2O6Q - chain A; structure by X-ray diffraction, 2.50 A resolution.

# Chain A
Molecule: Variable lymphocyte receptor A
Organism: Eptatretus burgeri
Notes: fragment: Leucine-rich repeat (LRR), residues 23-292
Reference sequence: Q32R26 (Q32R26_EPTBU); residues 23-292 here = UniProt positions 23-292
Amino-acid sequence (270 residues; numbered 23 to 292; the number before each row is that of its first residue):
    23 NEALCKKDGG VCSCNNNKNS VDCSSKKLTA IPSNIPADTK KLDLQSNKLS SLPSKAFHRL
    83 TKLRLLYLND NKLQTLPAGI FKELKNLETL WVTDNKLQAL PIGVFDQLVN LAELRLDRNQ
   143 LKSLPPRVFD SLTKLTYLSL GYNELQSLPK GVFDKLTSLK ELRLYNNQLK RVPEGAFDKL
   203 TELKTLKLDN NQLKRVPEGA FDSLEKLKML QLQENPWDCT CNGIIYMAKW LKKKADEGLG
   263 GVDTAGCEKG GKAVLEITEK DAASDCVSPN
Cystine bridges: C27-C36, C34-C45, C241-C269

# Summary
Chain A is Variable lymphocyte receptor A (Eptatretus burgeri); the structure, Structural diversity of the
hagfish Variable Lymphocyte Receptors A29, was determined by X-ray diffraction, deposited together with 2O6R
and 2O6S.
